8FS8 - chains F and H of the 11 polymer chains in the assembly; structure by electron microscopy, 3.04 A resolution.

== Chain F ==
Name: DNA damage checkpoint control protein MEC3
Organism: Saccharomyces cerevisiae
UniProtKB: Q02574 (MEC3_YEAST); numbering as in UniProt (aligned over 1-474)
Amino-acid sequence (474 residues; row label = number of the first residue in the row):
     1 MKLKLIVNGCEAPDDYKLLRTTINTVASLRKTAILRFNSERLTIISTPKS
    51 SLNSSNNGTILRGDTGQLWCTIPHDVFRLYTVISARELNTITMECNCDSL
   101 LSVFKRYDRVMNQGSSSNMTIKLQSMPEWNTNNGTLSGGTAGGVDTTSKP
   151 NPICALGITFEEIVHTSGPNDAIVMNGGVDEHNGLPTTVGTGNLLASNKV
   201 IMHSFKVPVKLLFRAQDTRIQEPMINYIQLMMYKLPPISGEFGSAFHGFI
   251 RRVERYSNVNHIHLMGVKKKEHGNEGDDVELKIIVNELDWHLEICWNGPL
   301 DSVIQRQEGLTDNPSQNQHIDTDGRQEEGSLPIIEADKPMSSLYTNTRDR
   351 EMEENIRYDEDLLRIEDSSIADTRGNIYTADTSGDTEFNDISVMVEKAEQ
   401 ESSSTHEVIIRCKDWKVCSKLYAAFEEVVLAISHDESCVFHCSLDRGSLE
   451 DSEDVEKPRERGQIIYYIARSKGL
Unresolved in the structure: 49-63, 114-115, 126-153, 165-198, 269-278, 303-403, 448-457
UniProt features mapped onto this chain:
  - modified residue: S452 (Phosphoserine)

== Chain H ==
Name: DDC1 isoform 1
Organism: Saccharomyces cerevisiae
UniProtKB: A0A8H4BUG7 (A0A8H4BUG7_YEASX); residue numbers follow UniProt; this construct covers 1-612
Amino-acid sequence (612 residues; numbered 1 to 612; the number before each row is that of its first residue):
     1 MSFKATITESGKQNIWFRAIYVLSTIQDDIKITVTTNELIAWSMNETDTT
    51 LCQVRFQKSFFEEYEFKPHEIVFGENGVQVIEDTYGNSHKLYSFRVNGRH
   101 LTTISRKPDGDGIKSFTIAVNNTSTCPESLANRLIVVIEMDSLIVKEYCP
   151 QFQPIKYDPIIINLKYKRRFLDVFGTAASDRNPQEPLDPKLLDVFTNTER
   201 ELTSALFNEEVESDIRKRNQLTAADEINYICCNSTLLKNFLDNCNVNVTD
   251 EVKLEINVHRLSITAFTKAVYGKNNDLLRNALSMSNTISTLDLEHYCLFT
   301 TIEDEKQDKRSHSKRREHMKSIIFKLKDFKNFITIGPSWKTTQDGNDNIS
   351 LWFCHPGDPILMQMQKPGVKLELVEVTDSNINDDILEGKFIKTAISGSKE
   401 EAGLKDNKESCESPLKSKTALKRENLPHSVAGTRNSPLKVSYLTPDNGST
   451 VAKTYRNNTARKLFVEEQSQSTNYEQDKRFRQASSVHMNMNREQSFDIGT
   501 THEVACPRNESNSLKRSIADICNETEDPTQQSTFAKRADTTVTWGKALPA
   551 ADDEVSCSNIDRKGMLKKEKLKHMQGLLNSQNDTSNHKKQDNKEMEDGLG
   601 LTQVEKPRGIFD
Unresolved in the structure: 1, 72-76, 82-88, 168-226, 300-319, 342-346, 382-612

== How chain F and chain H interact ==
Contacting residue pairs - 18 pairs, chain F then chain H:
  S99(F) - L282(H)
  R106(F) - N243(H)
  K199(F) - D292(H)  salt bridge
  V200(F) - T287(H)
  V200(F) - I288(H)
  I201(F) - N286(H)
  I201(F) - T287(H)
  I201(F) - I288(H)  hydrophobic
  M202(F) - N286(H)
  M202(F) - T287(H)  hydrogen bond (backbone-backbone)
  H203(F) - S285(H)
  H203(F) - N286(H)  hydrogen bond
  S204(F) - M284(H)
  S204(F) - S285(H)  hydrogen bond (backbone-backbone)
  F205(F) - M284(H)  hydrophobic
  K206(F) - A281(H)  hydrogen bond (side chain-backbone)
  K206(F) - S283(H)
  P208(F) - A281(H)
Interface residues without a listed pair, chain H (11 interface residues in all): R260

== In short ==
The chain F/chain H interface involves 11 residues from each chain; the contacts include 4 hydrogen bonds and
1 salt bridge. Among the polar pairs are K199(F)-D292(H), H203(F)-N286(H) and K206(F)-A281(H).
Here chain F is DNA damage checkpoint control protein MEC3 and chain H is DDC1 isoform 1, both from
Saccharomyces cerevisiae. Entry 8FS8 (Structure of S. cerevisiae Rad24-RFC loading the 9-1-1 clamp onto a 5-nt
gapped DNA (9-1-1 encircling ...) was determined by electron microscopy, deposited together with 8FS3, 8FS4,
8FS5, 8FS6 and 8FS7.
